8BQ6 - chains y and z of the 67 polymer chains in the assembly; structure by electron microscopy, 2.80 A resolution.

[Chain y]
Molecule: Gamma carbonic anhydrase 2, mitochondrial
From: Arabidopsis thaliana
Notes: EC 4.2.1.-
UniProt: Q9C6B3 (GCA2_ARATH); residue numbers follow UniProt; this construct covers 1-278
Amino-acid sequence (278 residues; each row starts with the number of its first residue):
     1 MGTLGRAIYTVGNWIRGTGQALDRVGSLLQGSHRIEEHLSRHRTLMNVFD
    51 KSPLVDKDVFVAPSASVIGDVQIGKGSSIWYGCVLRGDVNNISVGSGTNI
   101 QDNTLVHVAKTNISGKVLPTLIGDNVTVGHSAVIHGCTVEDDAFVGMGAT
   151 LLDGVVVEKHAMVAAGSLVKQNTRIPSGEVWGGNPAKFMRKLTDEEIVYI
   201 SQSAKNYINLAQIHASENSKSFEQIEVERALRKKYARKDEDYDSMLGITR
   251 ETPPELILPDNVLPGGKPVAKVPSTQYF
Unresolved in the structure: 266-278
Metal / ion sites: Zn2+: His107, His135 (shared with His130(z) of chain z)
Small-molecule neighbours: crotonyl coenzyme A (COO): Gln101, Thr127, Gly129, Phe144, Gly146, Met147, Met162, Ala164, Ala165, Val180, Met189, Arg190, Tyr199, Ser203, Asn206, Tyr207
Swiss-Prot annotation at these positions:
  - binding site (substrate): Arg86 to Asp88, Gln101, Asp102, Asn209
  - binding site (Zn(2+)): His107, His130, His135

[Chain z]
Molecule: Gamma carbonic anhydrase 1, mitochondrial
From: Arabidopsis thaliana
Notes: EC 4.2.1.-
UniProt: Q9FWR5 (GCA1_ARATH); numbering as in UniProt (aligned over 1-275)
Amino-acid sequence (275 residues; row label = number of the first residue in the row):
     1 MGTLGRAFYSVGFWIRETGQALDRLGCRLQGKNYFREQLSRHRTLMNVFD
    51 KAPIVDKEAFVAPSASVIGDVHIGRGSSIWYGCVLRGDVNTVSVGSGTNI
   101 QDNSLVHVAKSNLSGKVHPTIIGDNVTIGHSAVLHGCTVEDETFIGMGAT
   151 LLDGVVVEKHGMVAAGALVRQNTRIPSGEVWGGNPARFLRKLTDEEIAFI
   201 SQSATNYSNLAQAHAAENAKPLNVIEFEKVLRKKHALKDEEYDSMLGIVR
   251 ETPPELNLPNNILPDKETKRPSNVN
Unresolved in the structure: 1, 235-275
Metal / ion sites: Zn2+: His130 (shared with His107(y), His135(y) of chain y)
Swiss-Prot annotation at these positions:
  - binding site (substrate): Arg86 to Asp88, Gln101, Asp102, Asn209
  - binding site (Zn(2+)): His107, His130, His135

[Interface between chain y and chain z]
Contacting residue pairs - 94 pairs, chain y then chain z:
  Ile8(y) with Leu29(z)
  Tyr9(y) with Gln30(z), hydrogen bond (backbone-side chain)
  Gly12(y) with Gly26(z)
  Asn13(y) with Gln30(z), hydrogen bond
  Ile15(y) with Leu22(z); Gly26(z); Leu29(z), hydrophobic
  Arg16(y) with Asp23(z), salt bridge; Gly26(z); Cys27(z), hydrogen bond; Gln30(z); Lys32(z); Tyr34(z), hydrogen bond
  Thr18(y) with Leu22(z)
  Gly19(y) with Gly19(z); Leu22(z)
  Gln20(y) with Asp23(z), hydrogen bond
  Leu22(y) with Ile15(z); Gly19(z); Leu22(z), hydrophobic
  Asp23(y) with Arg16(z), salt bridge; Gln20(z), hydrogen bond
  Gly26(y) with Gly12(z); Ile15(z); Arg16(z)
  Ser27(y) with Arg16(z), hydrogen bond
  Leu29(y) with Phe8(z); Val11(z), hydrophobic; Ile15(z), hydrophobic
  Gln30(y) with Tyr9(z), hydrogen bond (side chain-backbone); Gly12(z); Phe13(z); Arg16(z), hydrogen bond
  His33(y) with Asn47(z)
  Arg34(y) with Tyr9(z); Phe13(z); Arg16(z); Arg43(z); Asn47(z)
  Ile35(y) with Arg43(z), hydrogen bond (backbone-side chain); Leu45(z); Asn47(z), hydrogen bond (backbone-side chain)
  Glu37(y) with Arg41(z), salt bridge; Arg43(z)
  Arg41(y) with Asn218(z), hydrogen bond (side chain-backbone); Ala219(z); Lys220(z), hydrogen bond (side chain-backbone); Leu222(z)
  His42(y) with Ser64(z)
  Arg43(y) with Asn218(z), hydrogen bond (side chain-backbone); Lys220(z), hydrogen bond (side chain-backbone); Pro221(z), hydrogen bond (side chain-backbone); Leu222(z)
  Met46(y) with Tyr81(z); His214(z); Asn218(z)
  Asn47(y) with Glu217(z)
  Val48(y) with Glu217(z)
  Phe49(y) with Leu210(z), hydrophobic; Ala213(z), hydrophobic
  Ser66(y) with Tyr81(z)
  Ile68(y) with Tyr81(z); His214(z)
  Val84(y) with Tyr81(z), hydrophobic; Asp102(z)
  Arg86(y) with Trp80(z); Tyr81(z); Asp102(z), salt bridge; His130(z); Tyr207(z), hydrogen bond; Leu210(z); His214(z)
  Asp88(y) with Leu210(z); His214(z), salt bridge
  Asn103(y) with Asn103(z), hydrogen bond (backbone-side chain)
  Leu105(y) with Asp102(z); His130(z)
  His107(y) with His130(z), hydrogen bond; Tyr207(z)
  Val133(y) with Ser131(z); Met147(z), hydrophobic
  His135(y) with His130(z), hydrogen bond
  Thr150(y) with Met147(z)
  Leu152(y) with Ala165(z), hydrophobic
  Leu168(y) with Ala165(z); Gly166(z)
  Asn184(y) with Gly166(z), hydrogen bond (side chain-backbone)
  Ser219(y) with Lys233(z), hydrogen bond (backbone-side chain)
  Phe222(y) with Asn33(z); Arg36(z); Glu37(z)
  Ile225(y) with Gln38(z)
  Arg229(y) with Arg36(z); Gln38(z)
Also at the interface, not in a pair above, chain y (54 interface residues in all): Glu36, His38, Leu39, Ser40, Gly82, Val89, Thr104, Ile113, Ser221, Glu226
Also at the interface, not in a pair above, chain z (56 interface residues in all): Thr18, Leu25, Ser40, Met46, Phe49, Asp50, Pro53, Pro63, Glu196, Phe199

[Overview]
The interface between chain y and chain z involves 54 residues on one side and 56 on the other, with 22
hydrogen bonds and 5 salt bridges. Among the polar pairs are Arg16(y)-Asp23(z), Asp23(y)-Arg16(z) and
Glu37(y)-Arg41(z). Ligands of chain y: crotonyl coenzyme A.
Here chain y is Gamma carbonic anhydrase 2, mitochondrial and chain z is Gamma carbonic anhydrase 1,
mitochondrial, both from Arabidopsis thaliana. Entry 8BQ6 (Cryo-EM structure of the Arabidopsis thaliana
I+III2 supercomplex (Complete conformation 2 composition)) was determined by electron microscopy together with
8BED, 8BEE, 8BEF, 8BEH, 8BEL, 8BEP, 8BPX and 8BQ5 from the same study.
